Entry 8EUU (electron microscopy, 2.70 A resolution); this record covers chains D and I of the 12 polymer chains in the assembly.

# Chain D
Molecule: Envelope glycoprotein gp41
Source organism: Human immunodeficiency virus 1
UniProtKB: Q2N0S6 (Q2N0S6_9HIV1); residues 512-664 here correspond to UniProt positions 509-661 (UniProt number = residue number - 3)
Sequence (153 residues; row label = number of the first residue in the row):
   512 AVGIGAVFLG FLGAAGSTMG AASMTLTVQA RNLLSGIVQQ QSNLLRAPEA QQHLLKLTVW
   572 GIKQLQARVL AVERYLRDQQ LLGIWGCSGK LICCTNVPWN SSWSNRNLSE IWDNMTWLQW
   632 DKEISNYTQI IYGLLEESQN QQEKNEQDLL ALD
Disordered / not traced: 547-568, 664
Construct notes: conflict Pro-559 (Ile556 in Q2N0S6), Cys-605 (Thr602 in Q2N0S6)
Disulfides: Cys-598/Cys-604

# Chain I
Molecule: VRC34.01 FAB variable heavy chain
Source organism: Homo sapiens
Notes: antibody fragment or engineered binder
Sequence (223 residues; each row starts with the number of its first residue; a row labelled like 82A-82C holds insertion residues (82A, then the next letters in order)):
     1 QEVLVQSGAE VKKPGASVKV SCRAFGYTFT GNALHWVRQA PGQGLEWLGW IN
   52A P
    53 HSGDTTTSQK FQGRVYMTRD KSINTAFLDV
82A-82C TRL
    83 TSDDTGIYYC ARDKYYGN
100A-100E EAVGM
   101 DVWGQGTSVT VSSASTKGPS VFPLAPSSKS TSGGTAALGC LVKDYFPEPV TVSWNSGALT
   161 SGVHTFPAVL QSSGLYSLSS VVTVPSSSLG TQTYICNVNH KPSNTKVDKK VEPK
Disordered / not traced: 114-214
Disulfides: Cys-22/Cys-92
From the paper describing this entry:
  - mutagenesis - E2K, E2K/T59F (Kd 220 nM): increased binding to v3
  - mutagenesis - E2K (1.4-fold): increased binding to v4
  - mutagenesis - T59F: increased binding to all six peptides
  - mutagenesis - T59F: increased binding to v2

# Chain D / chain I interface
Residue-residue contacts - 31 pairs, chain D then chain I:
  Ala-512(D) / Glu-100A(I)  hydrogen bond (backbone-side chain)
  Ala-512(D) / Ala-100B(I)
  Val-513(D) / Trp-50(I)  hydrophobic
  Val-513(D) / Glu-100A(I)
  Val-513(D) / Ala-100B(I)  hydrogen bond (backbone-backbone)
  Gly-514(D) / Trp-50(I)
  Gly-514(D) / Asn-100(I)
  Gly-514(D) / Glu-100A(I)
  Ile-515(D) / Ala-33(I)  hydrophobic
  Ile-515(D) / Trp-50(I)  hydrophobic
  Ile-515(D) / Ile-51(I)
  Ile-515(D) / Asn-52(I)  hydrogen bond (backbone-side chain)
  Ile-515(D) / Asp-56(I)
  Ile-515(D) / Thr-57(I)
  Ile-515(D) / Thr-58(I)
  Ile-515(D) / Tyr-97(I)
  Gly-516(D) / Asn-52(I)
  Gly-516(D) / Tyr-97(I)  hydrogen bond (backbone-side chain)
  Gly-516(D) / Asn-100(I)
  Ala-517(D) / Asn-52(I)  hydrogen bond (backbone-side chain)
  Ala-517(D) / Asn-100(I)
  Val-518(D) / Thr-30(I)
  Val-518(D) / Gly-31(I)
  Val-518(D) / Tyr-97(I)  hydrophobic
  Val-518(D) / Asn-100(I)
  Phe-519(D) / Thr-28(I)
  Phe-519(D) / Thr-30(I)  hydrogen bond (backbone-side chain)
  Phe-519(D) / Gly-31(I)  hydrogen bond (backbone-backbone)
  Phe-519(D) / His-53(I)
  Leu-520(D) / Thr-28(I)  hydrogen bond (backbone-side chain)
  Leu-520(D) / Gly-31(I)
Other interface residues (no listed pair), chain I (16 interface residues in all): Asn-32

# Overview
9 residues of chain D face 16 of chain I across their interface; the contacts include 8 hydrogen bonds. Among
the polar pairs are Ala-512(D)/Glu-100A(I), Ile-515(D)/Asn-52(I) and Gly-516(D)/Tyr-97(I). From the paper: E2K
and E2K/T59F of chain I increase binding to v3; E2K of chain I increases binding to v4.
Here chain D is Envelope glycoprotein gp41 (Human immunodeficiency virus 1) and chain I is VRC34.01 FAB
variable heavy chain (Homo sapiens). Entry 8EUU (Cryo-EM structure of HIV-1 BG505 DS-SOSIP ENV trimer bound to
VRC34.01 FAB) was determined by electron microscopy, deposited together with 8F7Z, 8ELI, 8EUV and 8EUW.
